Entry 1N13 (X-ray diffraction, 1.40 A resolution); this record covers chains A and D of the 6 polymer chains in the assembly.

[Chain A]
Name: Pyruvoyl-dependent arginine decarboxylase beta chain
From: Methanocaldococcus jannaschii
Notes: EC 4.1.1.19
UniProtKB: Q57764 (PDAD_METJA); residue numbers follow UniProt; this construct covers 1-52
Chain sequence (52 residues; each row starts with the number of its first residue):
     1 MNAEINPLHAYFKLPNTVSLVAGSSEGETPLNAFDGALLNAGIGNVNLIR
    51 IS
Unresolved in the structure: 1-6
Ligand contacts: agmatine (AG2): Leu31, Phe34, Asp35, Leu38, Gly44, Val46
UniProt features mapped onto this chain:
  - site: Ser52 (Cleavage (non-hydrolytic))
What the authors report for this chain:
  - binding site for agmatine: Leu31, Phe34, Asp35, Gly44, Val46, Ser52
  - catalytic residues: Ser52 (proposed by the authors, not directly observed)

[Chain D]
Name: Pyruvoyl-dependent arginine decarboxylase alpha chain
From: Methanocaldococcus jannaschii
Notes: EC 4.1.1.19
UniProtKB: Q57764 (PDAD_METJA); aligned to UniProt positions 54-166 over residues 53-165 (the alignment contains insertions or deletions, so no single offset holds)
Chain sequence (113 residues; each row starts with the number of its first residue):
    53 XIMPPEAEIVPLPKLPMGALVPTAYGYIISDVPGETISAAISVAIPKDKS
   103 LCGLIMEYEGKCSKKEAEKTVREMAKIGFEMRGWELDRIESIAVEHTVEK
   153 LGCAFAAAALWYK
Modified / non-standard residues: PYR (pyruvic acid) at position 53
Ligand contacts: agmatine (AG2): PYR_53, Ile54, Leu106, Ile107, Met108, Glu109, Arg134
What the authors report for this chain:
  - catalytic residues: Glu109 (proposed by the authors, not directly observed)
  - binding site for agmatine: Glu109

[Chain A / chain D interface]
Contacting residue pairs (5; chain A residue first):
  Leu14(A) - Pro68(D)  hydrophobic
  Leu14(A) - Met69(D)
  Leu14(A) - Gly70(D)
  Leu14(A) - Ala71(D)
  Ser52(A) - Tyr77(D)  hydrogen bond
Also at the interface, not in a pair above, chain A (4 interface residues in all): Phe12, Pro15
Also at the interface, not in a pair above, chain D (7 interface residues in all): Leu72, Trp163

[Summary]
The interface between chain A and chain D involves 4 residues on one side and 7 on the other; the contacts
include 1 hydrogen bond. The hydrogen-bonded pair is Ser52(A)-Tyr77(D). Bound to chain A: agmatine. The paper
reports catalytic residues Ser52(A) and Glu109(D); a binding site for agmatine at Leu31(A), Phe34(A) and
Glu109(D) among others.
Chain A is Pyruvoyl-dependent arginine decarboxylase beta chain and chain D is Pyruvoyl-dependent arginine
decarboxylase alpha chain, both from Methanocaldococcus jannaschii; the structure, The Crystal Structure of
Pyruvoyl-dependent Arginine Decarboxylase from Methanococcus jannashii, was determined by X-ray diffraction
(same publication as 1MT1 and 1N2M).
